Entry 7RYN (X-ray diffraction, 2.70 A resolution); this record covers chains A and B of the 4 polymer chains in the assembly.

Chain A:
Name: T-cell surface glycoprotein CD1a
From: Homo sapiens
UniProt: P06126 (CD1A_HUMAN); residues 1-278 here correspond to UniProt positions 18-295 (UniProt number = residue number + 17)
Chain sequence (286 residues; each row starts with the number of its first residue; numbers below 1 keep their minus sign (Asp-1 is residue -1)):
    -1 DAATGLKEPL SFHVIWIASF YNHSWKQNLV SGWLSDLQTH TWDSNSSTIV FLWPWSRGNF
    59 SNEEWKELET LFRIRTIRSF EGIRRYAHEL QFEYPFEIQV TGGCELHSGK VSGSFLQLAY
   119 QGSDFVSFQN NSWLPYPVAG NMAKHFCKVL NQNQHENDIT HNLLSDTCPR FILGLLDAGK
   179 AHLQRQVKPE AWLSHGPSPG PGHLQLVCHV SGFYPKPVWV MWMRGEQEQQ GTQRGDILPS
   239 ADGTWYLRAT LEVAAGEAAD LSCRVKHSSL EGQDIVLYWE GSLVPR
Disordered / not traced: -1 to 6, 105-107, 281-284
Construct notes: expression tag (-1 to 0, 279-284); conflict Thr2 (Asp19 in P06126); variant Ile13 (Thr30 in P06126), Trp51 (Cys68 in P06126)
Disulfides: Cys102-Cys166, Cys206-Cys261
Covalent attachments: N-acetylglucosamine (NAG) linked to Asn57
Residues lining bound ligands: cis-tetracosenoyl sulfatide (CIS; (15Z)-N-((1S,2R,3E)-2-hydroxy-1-{[(3-O-sulfo-beta-D-galactopyranosyl)oxy]methyl}heptadec-3-enyl)tetracos-15-enamide): Phe10, Val12, Trp14, Val28, Ser29, Gly30, His38, Thr39, Trp40, Ile47, Trp63, Leu66, Phe70, Arg73, Thr74, Arg76, Ser77, Gly80, Ile81, Arg83, Tyr84, Val98, Gly100, Gly101, Leu114, Leu116, Trp131, Phe144, Leu148, Gln150, Asn151, Glu154, Thr158, Leu161, Leu162, Thr165, Cys166, Phe169
UniProt features mapped onto this chain:
  - binding site (a D-galactosylceramide): Arg73 to Ser77, Glu154, Thr158
  - glycosylation (N-linked (GlcNAc...) asparagine): Asn20, Asn43, Asn57, Asn128
Reported in the primary citation:
  - mutagenesis - Y19A/H21A/W23A: decreased binding to CO3 gammadelta TCR
  - mutagenesis - E62A/E65A/I72A (40 uM or higher), E62A/E65A/T165A/R168A (40 uM or higher), I157A/T165A/R168A (40 uM or higher): unchanged binding to both gammadelta TCRs

Chain B:
Name: Beta-2-microglobulin
From: Homo sapiens
UniProt: P61769 (B2MG_HUMAN); residues 2-100 here correspond to UniProt positions 21-119 (UniProt number = residue number + 19)
Chain sequence (108 residues; each row starts with the number of its first residue; numbers below 1 keep their minus sign (Asp-1 is residue -1)):
    -1 DAGIQRTPKI QVYSRHPAEN GKSNFLNCYV SGFHPSDIEV DLLKNGERIE KVEHSDLSFS
    59 KDWSFYLLYY TEFTPTEKDE YACRVNHVTL SQPKIVKWDR DMGSLVPR
Disordered / not traced: -1 to 0, 100-106
Construct notes: expression tag (-1 to 1, 101-106)
Disulfides: Cys26-Cys81
UniProt features mapped onto this chain:
  - modified residue: Gln3 (Pyrrolidone carboxylic acid)
  - glycosylation: Ile2 (N-linked (Glc) (glycation) isoleucine), Lys20 (N-linked (Glc) (glycation) lysine), Lys42 (N-linked (Glc) (glycation) lysine), Lys49 (N-linked (Glc) (glycation) lysine), Lys59 (N-linked (Glc) (glycation) lysine), Lys92 (N-linked (Glc) (glycation) lysine), Lys95 (N-linked (Glc) (glycation) lysine)
Reported in the primary citation:
  - mutagenesis - D35A/E37A/N84A: decreased binding to CO3 gammadelta TCR

Interface between chain A and chain B:
Residue-residue contacts (55; chain A residue first):
  Ile13(A) - Ser56(B)
  Ile13(A) - Phe57(B)  hydrophobic
  Ile15(A) - Leu55(B)  hydrophobic
  Ile15(A) - Phe57(B)  hydrophobic
  Ile15(A) - Phe63(B)  hydrophobic
  Ser17(A) - Ser34(B)  hydrogen bond
  Tyr19(A) - Asp35(B)
  Trp31(A) - Ser56(B)
  Trp31(A) - Tyr64(B)
  Gln36(A) - Asp54(B)  hydrogen bond
  Thr39(A) - Asp54(B)
  Glu95(A) - Pro33(B)
  Glu95(A) - Ser34(B)  hydrogen bond
  Gln97(A) - His32(B)  hydrogen bond
  Gln97(A) - Phe57(B)
  Gln97(A) - Trp61(B)  hydrogen bond (side chain-backbone)
  Gln97(A) - Phe63(B)
  Val98(A) - Phe57(B)
  Thr99(A) - Trp61(B)
  Gln115(A) - Trp61(B)
  Ala117(A) - Trp61(B)
  Gln119(A) - His32(B)
  Gly120(A) - Arg4(B)  hydrogen bond (backbone-side chain)
  Gly120(A) - His32(B)
  Gly120(A) - Trp61(B)
  Asp122(A) - Trp61(B)  hydrogen bond
  Glu188(A) - Arg13(B)  salt bridge
  Glu188(A) - His14(B)  salt bridge
  Glu188(A) - Pro15(B)
  Trp190(A) - Ser12(B)
  Trp190(A) - His14(B)
  Trp190(A) - Pro15(B)
  Ser192(A) - Asp99(B)
  His193(A) - Asp99(B)  salt bridge
  Ser209(A) - Arg13(B)  hydrogen bond (side chain-backbone)
  Gly210(A) - Arg13(B)
  Asp234(A) - Lys7(B)  salt bridge
  Asp234(A) - Gln9(B)  hydrogen bond
  Leu236(A) - Gln9(B)
  Leu236(A) - Tyr11(B)
  Leu236(A) - Tyr27(B)  hydrophobic
  Pro237(A) - Tyr11(B)  hydrogen bond (backbone-side chain)
  Pro237(A) - Tyr27(B)  hydrophobic
  Pro237(A) - Leu66(B)
  Ser238(A) - Arg13(B)
  Ser238(A) - Asn25(B)
  Ser238(A) - Leu66(B)
  Ala239(A) - Leu66(B)
  Ala239(A) - Tyr68(B)
  Asp240(A) - Arg13(B)  salt bridge
  Thr242(A) - Arg13(B)
  Tyr244(A) - Tyr11(B)  hydrophobic
  Tyr244(A) - Ser12(B)
  Arg246(A) - Val10(B)  hydrogen bond (side chain-backbone)
  Arg246(A) - Tyr11(B)
Also at the interface, not in a pair above, chain A (38 interface residues in all): Trp14, Leu27, Ser29, Asp34, Leu116, Ser121, Pro195
Also at the interface, not in a pair above, chain B (28 interface residues in all): Ile2, Asp60, Asp97

In short:
38 residues of chain A face 28 of chain B across their interface, with 11 hydrogen bonds and 5 salt bridges.
Polar contacts include Glu188(A)-Arg13(B), Glu188(A)-His14(B) and His193(A)-Asp99(B). From the paper:
Y19A/H21A/W23A of chain A reduce binding to CO3 gammadelta TCR; D35A/E37A/N84A of chain B reduce binding to
CO3 gammadelta TCR; 5 substitutions were tested in all.
Chain A is T-cell surface glycoprotein CD1a and chain B is Beta-2-microglobulin, both from Homo sapiens; the
structure, CD1a-sulfatide-gdTCR complex, was determined by X-ray diffraction (same publication as 7RYL, 7RYM
and 7RYO).
